1N73 - chains A and B of the 10 polymer chains in the assembly; structure by X-ray diffraction, 2.90 A resolution.

# Chain A
Molecule: Fibrin alpha-1 chain
Source organism: Petromyzon marinus
UniProtKB: P02674 (FIB1_PETMA); residues 82-200 here correspond to UniProt positions 87-205 (UniProt number = residue number + 5)
Amino-acid sequence (119 residues; row label = number of the first residue in the row):
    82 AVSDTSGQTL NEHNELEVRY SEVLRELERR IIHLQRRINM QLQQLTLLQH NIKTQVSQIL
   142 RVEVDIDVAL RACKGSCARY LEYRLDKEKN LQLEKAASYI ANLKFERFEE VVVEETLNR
Unresolved in the structure: 82-102, 194-200

# Chain B
Molecule: Fibrin beta chain
Source organism: Petromyzon marinus
UniProtKB: P02678 (FIBB_PETMA); residues 157-479 here correspond to UniProt positions 155-477 (UniProt number = residue number - 2)
Amino-acid sequence (323 residues; row label = number of the first residue in the row):
   157 SSTHVNAQKE IENRYKEVKI RIESTVAGSL RSMKSVLEHL RAKMQRMEEA IKTQKELCSA
   217 PCTVNCRVPV VSGMHCEDIY RNGGRTSEAY YIQPDLFSEP YKVFCDMESH GGGWTVVQNR
   277 VDGSSNFARD WNTYKAEFGN IAFGNGKSIC NIPGEYWLGT KTVHQLTKQH TQQVLFDMSD
   337 WEGSSVYAQY ASFRPENEAQ GYRLWVEDYS GNAGNALLEG ATQLMGDNRT MTIHNGMQFS
   397 TFDRDNDNWN PGDPTKHCSR EDAGGWWYNR CHAANPNGRY YWGGIYTKEQ ADYGTDDGVV
   457 WMNWKGSWYS MRQMAMKLRP KWP
Unresolved in the structure: 157-162, 478-479
Disulfide bonds: Cys222-Cys306, Cys232-Cys261, Cys414-Cys427
Covalently attached groups: N-acetylglucosamine (NAG) linked to Asn384
Metal / ion sites: Ca2+: Asp401, Asp403, Trp405, Asn406, Lys412

# How chain A and chain B interact
Contacting residue pairs (86; chain A residue first):
  Leu105(A) - Ala163(B)
  Leu105(A) - Ile167(B)  hydrophobic
  Arg106(A) - Glu166(B)  salt bridge
  Leu108(A) - Ile167(B)  hydrophobic
  Glu109(A) - Ala163(B)
  Glu109(A) - Glu166(B)
  Glu109(A) - Ile167(B)
  Ile112(A) - Ile167(B)
  Ile112(A) - Arg170(B)
  Ile112(A) - Tyr171(B)
  Ile113(A) - Arg170(B)
  Leu115(A) - Val174(B)  hydrophobic
  Gln116(A) - Arg170(B)
  Gln116(A) - Glu173(B)  hydrogen bond
  Gln116(A) - Val174(B)
  Ile119(A) - Val174(B)  hydrophobic
  Ile119(A) - Ile178(B)  hydrophobic
  Ile119(A) - Val182(B)  hydrophobic
  Leu123(A) - Val182(B)  hydrophobic
  Leu126(A) - Val182(B)  hydrophobic
  Leu126(A) - Ser185(B)
  Leu126(A) - Leu186(B)  hydrophobic
  Leu126(A) - Met189(B)
  Gln130(A) - Met189(B)
  Ile133(A) - Met189(B)  hydrophobic
  Gln136(A) - Leu193(B)
  Gln136(A) - Leu196(B)
  Ile140(A) - Leu196(B)  hydrophobic
  Ile140(A) - Lys199(B)
  Ile140(A) - Met200(B)  hydrophobic
  Ile140(A) - Met203(B)  hydrophobic
  Arg142(A) - Glu445(B)  hydrogen bond (side chain-backbone)
  Arg142(A) - Ala447(B)  hydrogen bond (side chain-backbone)
  Arg142(A) - Asp448(B)  hydrogen bond (side chain-backbone)
  Glu144(A) - Lys199(B)  salt bridge
  Glu144(A) - Met203(B)
  Asp146(A) - Arg435(B)  salt bridge
  Asp146(A) - Asp448(B)
  Ile147(A) - Ile207(B)  hydrophobic
  Val149(A) - Tyr436(B)
  Leu151(A) - Ile207(B)  hydrophobic
  Leu151(A) - Gln210(B)
  Arg152(A) - Asp278(B)
  Arg152(A) - Gly279(B)
  Arg152(A) - Ser280(B)
  Arg152(A) - Trp438(B)
  Ala153(A) - Gly279(B)
  Ala153(A) - Ser280(B)
  Cys154(A) - Gln210(B)
  Lys155(A) - Asp278(B)  salt bridge
  Gly156(A) - Cys218(B)  hydrogen bond (backbone-side chain)
  Gly156(A) - Ser280(B)
  Gly156(A) - Asn296(B)  hydrogen bond (backbone-side chain)
  Gly156(A) - Phe299(B)
  Ser157(A) - Pro217(B)
  Ser157(A) - Cys218(B)  hydrogen bond (backbone-side chain)
  Cys158(A) - Cys214(B)  disulfide
  Cys158(A) - Ala216(B)
  Cys158(A) - Pro217(B)
  Cys158(A) - Cys218(B)  hydrogen bond (backbone-backbone)
  Ala159(A) - Leu213(B)
  Ala159(A) - Ala216(B)  hydrogen bond (backbone-backbone)
  Ala159(A) - Pro217(B)
  Ala159(A) - Cys218(B)
  Arg160(A) - Gln210(B)
  Arg160(A) - Leu213(B)
  Tyr161(A) - Gln210(B)
  Leu162(A) - Thr209(B)
  Leu162(A) - Gln210(B)
  Tyr164(A) - Met203(B)
  Tyr164(A) - Ala206(B)  hydrophobic
  Asp167(A) - Arg202(B)
  Lys168(A) - Arg202(B)
  Asn171(A) - His195(B)
  Asn171(A) - Lys199(B)
  Ile181(A) - Ser185(B)
  Asn183(A) - Arg177(B)
  Asn183(A) - Thr181(B)
  Leu184(A) - Thr181(B)
  Leu184(A) - Ser185(B)
  Leu184(A) - Met189(B)  hydrophobic
  Phe186(A) - Arg177(B)
  Arg188(A) - Val174(B)
  Arg188(A) - Arg177(B)
  Glu190(A) - Arg170(B)  salt bridge
  Glu191(A) - Arg170(B)  salt bridge
Interface residues without a listed pair, chain A (51 interface residues in all): Gln122, Leu129, Val137, Leu141, Val145, Leu174, Glu175, Ala178
Interface residues without a listed pair, chain B (47 interface residues in all): Gln164, Val192, Ser281, Asn282, Gln446, Tyr449
Disulfides between the chains: Cys158(A)-Cys214(B)

# Summary
51 residues of chain A face 47 of chain B across their interface; the contacts include 1 disulfide bond, 9
hydrogen bonds and 6 salt bridges. Among the polar pairs are Arg106(A)-Glu166(B), Glu144(A)-Lys199(B) and
Asp146(A)-Arg435(B). Covalently linked N-acetylglucosamine: at Asn384(B).
Chain A is Fibrin alpha-1 chain and chain B is Fibrin beta chain, both from Petromyzon marinus; the structure,
Fibrin D-Dimer, Lamprey complexed with the PEPTIDE LIGAND: GLY-HIS-ARG-PRO-AMIDE, was determined by X-ray
diffraction (same publication as 1N86 and 1N8E).
